PDB entry 6I9I | X-ray diffraction, 1.98 A resolution | chains B and C of the 3 polymer chains in the assembly

# Chain B
Protein: RV-Gn1 Light chain
Source organism: Oryctolagus cuniculus
Sequence (217 residues; row label = number of the first residue in the row; a row labelled like 30A-30B holds insertion residues (30A, then the next letters in order)):
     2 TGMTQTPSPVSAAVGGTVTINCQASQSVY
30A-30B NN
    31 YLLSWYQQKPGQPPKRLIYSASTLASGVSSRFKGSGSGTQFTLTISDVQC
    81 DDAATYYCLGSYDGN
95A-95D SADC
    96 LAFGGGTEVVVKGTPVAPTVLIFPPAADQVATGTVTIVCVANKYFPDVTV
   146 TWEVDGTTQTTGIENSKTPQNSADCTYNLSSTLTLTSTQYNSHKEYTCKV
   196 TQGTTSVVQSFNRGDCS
Unresolved in the structure: 212
Disulfides: Cys23-Cys88, Cys80-Cys170, Cys134-Cys193

# Chain C
Protein: Glycoprotein
Source organism: Rift valley fever virus
UniProtKB: A2T080 (A2T080_RVFV); residues 154-469 here = UniProt positions 154-469
Sequence (325 residues; each row starts with the number of its first residue):
   154 EDPHLRNRPGKGHNYIDGMTQEDATCKPVTYAGACSSFDVLLEKGKFPLF
   204 QSYAHHRTLLEAVHDTIIAKADPPSCDLQSAHGNPCMKEKLVMKTHCPND
   254 YQSAHYLNNDGKMASVKCPPKYELTEDCNFCRQMTGASLKKGSYPLQDLF
   304 CQSSEDDGSKLKTKMKGVCEVGVQALKKCDGQLSTAHEVVPFAVFKNSKK
   354 VYLDKLDLKTEENLLPDSFVCFEHKGQYKGTMDSGQTKRELKSFDISQCP
   404 KIGGHGSKKCTGDAAFCSAYECTAQYANAYCSHANGSGIVQIQVSGVWKK
   454 PLCVGYERVVVKRELSGTKHHHHHH
Unresolved in the structure: 154-370, 379-395, 440-478
Differences from the reference sequence: expression tag (470-478)
Disulfides: Cys374-Cys434, Cys402-Cys413, Cys420-Cys425

# Chain B / chain C interface
Pairs across the interface - 12 pairs, chain B then chain C:
  Tyr30(B) - His408(C)
  Asn30A(B) - Ser400(C)  hydrogen bond (side chain-backbone)
  Tyr31(B) - Gln401(C)
  Tyr31(B) - Ser410(C)  hydrogen bond
  Leu32(B) - His408(C)
  Leu32(B) - Gly409(C)
  Leu32(B) - Ser410(C)
  Ser50(B) - Ser410(C)
  Ser91(B) - His408(C)
  Tyr92(B) - His408(C)  hydrogen bond (backbone-side chain)
  Cys95D(B) - His408(C)  hydrogen bond (backbone-side chain)
  Leu96(B) - His408(C)

# In short
Chain B and chain C form an interface of 9 and 5 residues respectively, with 4 hydrogen bonds. Among the polar
pairs are Asn30A(B)-Ser400(C), Tyr31(B)-Ser410(C) and Tyr92(B)-His408(C).
Here chain B is RV-Gn1 Light chain (Oryctolagus cuniculus) and chain C is Glycoprotein (Rift valley fever
virus). Entry 6I9I (Rift valley fever virus Gn in complex with a neutralizing antibody fragment) was
determined by X-ray diffraction.
